2QHV - chain A; structure by X-ray diffraction, 1.60 A resolution.

# Chain A
Molecule: Lipoyltransferase
From: Thermus thermophilus
Notes: EC 2.3.1.-
UniProtKB: Q5SLQ3 (LIPB_THET8); numbering as in UniProt (aligned over 1-210)
Chain sequence (210 residues; numbered 1 to 210; the number before each row is that of its first residue):
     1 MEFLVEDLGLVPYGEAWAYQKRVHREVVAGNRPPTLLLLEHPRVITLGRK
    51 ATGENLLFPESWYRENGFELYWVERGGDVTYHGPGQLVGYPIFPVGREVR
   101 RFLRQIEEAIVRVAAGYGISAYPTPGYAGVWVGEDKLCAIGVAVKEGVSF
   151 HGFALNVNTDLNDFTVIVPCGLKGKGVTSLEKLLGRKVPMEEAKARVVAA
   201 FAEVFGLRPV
Swiss-Prot annotation at these positions:
  - active site: C170 (Acyl-thioester intermediate)
  - binding site (substrate): R75 to H82, A139 to G141, G152 to A154
  - site: K136 (Lowers pKa of active site Cys)
Residues lining bound ligands: octan-1-ol (OC9): R75, G76, G77, D78, V79, T80, H82, Y90, K136, A139, I140, G141, G152, F153, A154

# In short
Ligands of chain A: octan-1-ol. UniProt lists active-site residue C170 and 14 substrate-binding residues.
Chain A is Lipoyltransferase (Thermus thermophilus); the structure, Structural Basis of Octanoic Acid
Recognition by Lipoate-Protein Ligase B, was determined by X-ray diffraction (same publication as 2QHS, 2QHT
and 2QHU).
